8SAL - chains G and H of the 12 polymer chains in the assembly; structure by electron microscopy, 4.90 A resolution (low resolution: residue-level contacts below are approximate; hydrogen-bond / salt-bridge calls are withheld).

[Chain G]
Name: VCR01 variable heavy chain
Source organism: Homo sapiens
Sequence (121 residues; row label = number of the first residue in the row; a row labelled like 82A-82C holds insertion residues (82A, then the next letters in order)):
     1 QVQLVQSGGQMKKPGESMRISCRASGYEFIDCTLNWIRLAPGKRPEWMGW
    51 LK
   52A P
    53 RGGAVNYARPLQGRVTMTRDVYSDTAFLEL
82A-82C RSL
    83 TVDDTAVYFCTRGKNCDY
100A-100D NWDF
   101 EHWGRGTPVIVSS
Cystine bridges: Cys-22/Cys-92, Cys-32/Cys-98

[Chain H]
Name: VCR01 variable light chain
Source organism: Homo sapiens
Sequence (103 residues; row label = number of the first residue in the row; note: 4 numbers in that range are skipped by the numbering (no residue carries them; nothing is unmodelled there); X marks 2 residues of unknown identity (built as UNK)):
     1 EIVLTQSPGTLSLSPGETAIISCRTSQYGSXXLAWYQQRPGQAPRLVIYS
    51 GSTRAAGIPDRFSGSRWGPDYNLTISNLESGDFGVYYCQQY
    96 EFFGQGTKVQVD
Disordered / not traced: 31-32
Cystine bridges: Cys-23/Cys-88

[Interface between chain G and chain H]
Contacting residue pairs (21):
  Leu-39(G) / Gln-38(H)
  Leu-39(G) / Tyr-87(H)
  Arg-44(G) / Phe-98(H)
  Arg-44(G) / Gly-99(H)
  Arg-44(G) / Gln-100(H)
  Pro-45(G) / Tyr-87(H)
  Pro-45(G) / Phe-98(H)
  Pro-45(G) / Gly-99(H)
  Glu-46(G) / Phe-98(H)
  Lys-96(G) / Tyr-49(H)
  Tyr-100(G) / Tyr-91(H)
  Trp-100B(G) / Tyr-91(H)
  Trp-100B(G) / Glu-96(H)
  Asp-100C(G) / Tyr-36(H)
  Phe-100D(G) / Tyr-36(H)
  Phe-100D(G) / Leu-46(H)
  Phe-100D(G) / Gln-89(H)
  Phe-100D(G) / Tyr-91(H)
  Trp-103(G) / Ala-43(H)
  Trp-103(G) / Pro-44(H)
  Gly-104(G) / Ala-43(H)
Other interface residues (no listed pair), chain G (13 interface residues in all): Lys-43, Phe-91
Other interface residues (no listed pair), chain H (15 interface residues in all): Arg-45, Ala-55

[Overview]
13 residues of chain G and 15 residues of chain H are in contact.
Here chain G is VCR01 variable heavy chain and chain H is VCR01 variable light chain, both from Homo sapiens.
Entry 8SAL (CryoEM structure of VRC01-CH848.0358.80) was determined by electron microscopy (same publication
as 8SAN, 8SAQ, 8SAR, 8SAS, 8SAT, 8SAU and 9 further entries).
